PDB entry 4RXW | X-ray diffraction, 1.73 A resolution | chains A and B

Chain A:
Molecule: Insulin A chain
UniProtKB: P01308 (INS_HUMAN); residues 1-21 here correspond to UniProt positions 90-110 (UniProt number = residue number + 89)
Amino-acid sequence (21 residues; numbered 1 to 21; the number before each row is that of its first residue):
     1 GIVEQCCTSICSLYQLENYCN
Disulfides: C6-C11

Chain B:
Molecule: Insulin B chain
UniProtKB: P01308 (INS_HUMAN); residues 1-30 here correspond to UniProt positions 25-54 (UniProt number = residue number + 24)
Amino-acid sequence (30 residues; each row starts with the number of its first residue):
     1 FVNQHLCGSHLVEALYLVCGERGFFYTPKT
Ion coordination: Co2+ near H10 (its only coordinating residue here)

How chain A and chain B interact:
Cross-chain cystine bridges: C7(A)-C7(B), C20(A)-C19(B)
Contacting residue pairs (38):
  V3(A) with L11(B), hydrophobic; Y26(B), hydrophobic; T27(B); P28(B), hydrophobic
  E4(A) with P28(B); K29(B), hydrogen bond (side chain-backbone)
  C6(A) with Q4(B); H5(B); L6(B), hydrogen bond (backbone-backbone); L11(B), hydrophobic
  C7(A) with H5(B), hydrogen bond (backbone-side chain); L6(B), hydrogen bond (backbone-backbone); C7(B), disulfide
  S9(A) with H5(B)
  I10(A) with N3(B); Q4(B)
  C11(A) with N3(B); Q4(B), hydrogen bond (backbone-backbone)
  S12(A) with N3(B)
  L13(A) with F1(B), hydrophobic; Q4(B); V18(B)
  Y14(A) with F1(B)
  L16(A) with L11(B), hydrophobic; A14(B), hydrophobic; L15(B)
  E17(A) with V18(B); R22(B), salt bridge
  Y19(A) with L15(B), hydrophobic; F24(B); F25(B), hydrogen bond (backbone-backbone)
  C20(A) with C19(B), disulfide; R22(B); G23(B)
  N21(A) with R22(B); G23(B), hydrogen bond (backbone-backbone); F24(B), hydrogen bond (side chain-backbone); F25(B)
Also at the interface, not in a pair above, chain A (17 interface residues in all): G1, I2

Summary:
The interface between chain A and chain B involves 17 residues on one side and 19 on the other, with 2
disulfide bonds, 8 hydrogen bonds and 1 salt bridge. Polar pairs include E17(A)-R22(B), E4(A)-K29(B) and
C7(A)-H5(B).
Here chain A is Insulin A chain and chain B is Insulin B chain. Entry 4RXW (Crystal Structure of the cobalt
human insulin derivative) was determined by X-ray diffraction.
